7U9F - chains H and L of the 4 polymer chains in the assembly; structure by X-ray diffraction, 2.70 A resolution.

# Chain H
Protein: Fab heavy chain
From: Mus musculus
Notes: antibody fragment or engineered binder
Sequence (216 residues; numbered 1 to 219; 3 numbers in that range are skipped by the numbering (no residue carries them; nothing is unmodelled there); the number before each row is that of its first residue):
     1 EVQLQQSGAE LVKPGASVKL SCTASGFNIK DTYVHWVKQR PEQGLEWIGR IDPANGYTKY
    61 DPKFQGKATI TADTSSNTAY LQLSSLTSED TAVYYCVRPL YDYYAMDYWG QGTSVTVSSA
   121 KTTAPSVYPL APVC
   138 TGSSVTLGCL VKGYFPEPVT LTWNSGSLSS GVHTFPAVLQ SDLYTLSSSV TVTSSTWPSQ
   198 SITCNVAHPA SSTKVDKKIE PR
Disulfide bonds: Cys-22/Cys-96, Cys-146/Cys-201

# Chain L
Protein: Fab light chain
From: Mus musculus
Notes: antibody fragment or engineered binder
Sequence (214 residues; each row starts with the number of its first residue):
     1 DILMTQSPSS MSVSLGDTVS ITCHASQGIS SNIGWLQQKP GKSFMGLIYY GTNLVDGVPS
    61 RFSGSGSGAD YSLTISSLDS EDFADYYCVQ YAQLPYTFGG GTKLEIKRAD AAPTVSIFPP
   121 SSEQLTSGGA SVVCFLNNFY PKDINVKWKI DGSERQNGVL NSWTDQDSKD STYSMSSTLT
   181 LTKDEYERHN SYTCEATHKT STSPIVKSFN RNEC
Disulfide bonds: Cys-23/Cys-88, Cys-134/Cys-194

# How chain H and chain L interact
Pairs across the interface (73):
  His-35(H) / Tyr-96(L)
  Val-37(H) / Phe-98(L)  hydrophobic
  Gln-39(H) / Gln-38(L)  hydrogen bond
  Gln-39(H) / Phe-44(L)
  Leu-45(H) / Phe-44(L)  hydrophobic
  Leu-45(H) / Tyr-87(L)  hydrophobic
  Leu-45(H) / Phe-98(L)  hydrophobic
  Trp-47(H) / Pro-95(L)  hydrophobic
  Trp-47(H) / Tyr-96(L)
  Trp-47(H) / Phe-98(L)
  Lys-59(H) / Leu-94(L)
  Asp-61(H) / Pro-95(L)
  Tyr-95(H) / Gln-38(L)  hydrogen bond
  Tyr-95(H) / Ser-43(L)
  Tyr-95(H) / Phe-44(L)  hydrophobic
  Leu-100(H) / Val-55(L)  hydrophobic
  Leu-100(H) / Asp-56(L)
  Tyr-101(H) / Tyr-49(L)
  Tyr-101(H) / Asp-56(L)  hydrogen bond
  Asp-102(H) / Tyr-49(L)
  Asp-102(H) / Tyr-91(L)  hydrogen bond
  Tyr-104(H) / Tyr-91(L)
  Tyr-104(H) / Tyr-96(L)  hydrogen bond (backbone-side chain)
  Met-106(H) / Leu-36(L)
  Met-106(H) / Tyr-96(L)  hydrophobic
  Asp-107(H) / Gly-46(L)  hydrogen bond (backbone-backbone)
  Asp-107(H) / Tyr-49(L)
  Trp-109(H) / Leu-36(L)
  Trp-109(H) / Phe-44(L)  hydrophobic
  Gly-110(H) / Ser-43(L)  hydrogen bond (backbone-side chain)
  Gln-111(H) / Ser-43(L)
  Tyr-128(H) / Ser-121(L)
  Tyr-128(H) / Gln-124(L)
  Tyr-128(H) / Ser-127(L)
  Pro-129(H) / Ser-121(L)
  Pro-129(H) / Glu-123(L)
  Leu-130(H) / Phe-118(L)
  Leu-130(H) / Val-133(L)  hydrophobic
  Ala-131(H) / Phe-118(L)
  Val-133(H) / Pro-119(L)
  Val-133(H) / Phe-209(L)  hydrophobic
  Val-133(H) / Cys-214(L)  hydrophobic
  Cys-134(H) / Cys-214(L)  disulfide
  Thr-143(H) / Ser-116(L)
  Thr-143(H) / Phe-118(L)
  Leu-147(H) / Ser-131(L)
  Lys-149(H) / Ser-131(L)
  Lys-149(H) / Thr-180(L)
  Ser-167(H) / Lys-169(L)  hydrogen bond
  His-170(H) / Asn-138(L)  hydrogen bond
  His-170(H) / Ser-174(L)
  Phe-172(H) / Phe-135(L)  hydrophobic
  Phe-172(H) / Asn-137(L)
  Phe-172(H) / Ser-162(L)
  Phe-172(H) / Thr-164(L)
  Phe-172(H) / Ser-174(L)
  Phe-172(H) / Met-175(L)
  Phe-172(H) / Ser-176(L)
  Pro-173(H) / Ser-162(L)  hydrogen bond (backbone-side chain)
  Pro-173(H) / Trp-163(L)
  Val-175(H) / Leu-160(L)  hydrophobic
  Val-175(H) / Asn-161(L)
  Val-175(H) / Ser-162(L)
  Gln-177(H) / Leu-160(L)
  Thr-182(H) / Leu-160(L)
  Ser-184(H) / Phe-135(L)
  Ser-184(H) / Ser-176(L)  hydrogen bond
  Ser-185(H) / Phe-135(L)
  Ser-186(H) / Phe-135(L)
  Ser-186(H) / Asn-137(L)  hydrogen bond
  Lys-214(H) / Glu-123(L)
  Arg-219(H) / Pro-119(L)  hydrogen bond (side chain-backbone)
  Arg-219(H) / Pro-120(L)  hydrogen bond (side chain-backbone)
Also at the interface, not in a pair above, chain H (46 interface residues in all): Glu-46, Arg-50, Lys-63, Ala-105, Pro-132, Leu-144, Gly-145, Thr-171
Also at the interface, not in a pair above, chain L (44 interface residues in all): Asp-1, Lys-42, Met-45, Tyr-50, Ile-117
Disulfides between the chains: Cys-134(H)/Cys-214(L)

# In short
The interface between chain H and chain L involves 46 residues on one side and 44 on the other, with 1
disulfide bond and 14 hydrogen bonds. Among the polar pairs are Gln-39(H)/Gln-38(L), Tyr-95(H)/Gln-38(L) and
Tyr-101(H)/Asp-56(L).
Here chain H is Fab heavy chain and chain L is Fab light chain, both from Mus musculus. Entry 7U9F (Integrin
alpha IIB beta3 complex with BMS compound 4 in Mn2+) was determined by X-ray diffraction (same publication as
7L8P, 7TCT, 7TD8, 7THO, 7TMZ, 7TPD and 15 further entries).
